8EUF - chains X and Z of the 10 polymer chains in the assembly; structure by electron microscopy, 3.41 A resolution.

[Chain X]
Molecule: RuvB-like protein 1
Source organism: Saccharomyces cerevisiae S288C
Notes: EC 3.6.4.12
UniProtKB: Q03940 (RUVB1_YEAST); numbering as in UniProt (aligned over 1-463)
Amino-acid sequence (463 residues; row label = number of the first residue in the row):
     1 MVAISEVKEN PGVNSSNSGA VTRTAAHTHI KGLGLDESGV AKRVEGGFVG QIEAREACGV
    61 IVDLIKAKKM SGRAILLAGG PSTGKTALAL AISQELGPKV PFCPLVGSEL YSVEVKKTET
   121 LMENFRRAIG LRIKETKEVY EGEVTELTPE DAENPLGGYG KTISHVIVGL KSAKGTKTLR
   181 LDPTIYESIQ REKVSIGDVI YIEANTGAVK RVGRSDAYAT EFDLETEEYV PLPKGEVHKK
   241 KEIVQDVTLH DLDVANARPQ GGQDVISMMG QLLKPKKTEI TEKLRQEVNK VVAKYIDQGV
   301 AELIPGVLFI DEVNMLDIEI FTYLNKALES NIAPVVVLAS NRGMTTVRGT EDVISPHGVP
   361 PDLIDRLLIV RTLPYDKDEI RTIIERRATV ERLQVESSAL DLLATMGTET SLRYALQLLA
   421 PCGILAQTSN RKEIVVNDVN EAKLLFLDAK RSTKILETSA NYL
Disordered / not traced: 1-21
Ligand contacts: ADP (adenosine-5'-diphosphate): Ala26, His27, His29, Ile30, Gly47, Phe48, Val49, Gln51, Gly80, Pro81, Ser82, Thr83, Gly84, Lys85, Thr86, Ala87, Tyr375, Ile383, Arg387, Leu412, Arg413

[Chain Z]
Molecule: Ino eighty subunit 2
Source organism: Saccharomyces cerevisiae S288C
UniProtKB: P40154 (IES2_YEAST); residues 1-320 here = UniProt positions 1-320
Amino-acid sequence (320 residues; row label = number of the first residue in the row):
     1 MDSEASDIEA ELSDSVSAGG EEYIDDDDYT EDIDDQIVTA KSSRRTARRS VPKGVRTSKR
    61 IRDKELSVEV DEDYDEEEDV LSPSKKRHLH TRSMDKRQVA ATASEKSDIG DSKGNDGEIE
   121 DGILEEEESL EKELNRGGGK EVEKSEESYY AQNDVGQKGE EEQDGESGGY EDNEPSISKE
   181 SDELVSVVNG NGNEEDDEVE ATKENTTDST RSTTTRSKML LDLLEDGGSK KKLTDEEIQL
   241 RRAENARKRK NLSEKRLEEE KQDTINKLLK KRAGKSRSHL PNDDEKNDGS SSFVKPRRPY
   301 NSEGMTRILR RYEEDLFCTF
Disordered / not traced: 1-292
Swiss-Prot annotation at these positions:
  - modified residue (Phosphoserine): Ser67, Ser129

[Interface between chain X and chain Z]
Pairs across the interface - 23 pairs, chain X then chain Z:
  Ala152(X) - Leu316(Z)  hydrophobic
  Leu156(X) - Leu316(Z)  hydrophobic
  Gly158(X) - Phe320(Z)
  Tyr159(X) - Met305(Z)
  Tyr159(X) - Arg307(Z)  hydrogen bond
  Tyr159(X) - Cys318(Z)  hydrophobic
  Tyr159(X) - Phe320(Z)  hydrophobic
  Gly160(X) - Thr319(Z)
  Lys161(X) - Phe317(Z)
  Lys161(X) - Thr319(Z)
  Thr162(X) - Phe317(Z)
  Thr162(X) - Cys318(Z)
  Ile163(X) - Asp315(Z)
  Ile163(X) - Leu316(Z)
  Ile163(X) - Phe317(Z)  hydrogen bond (backbone-backbone)
  Ser164(X) - Glu314(Z)  hydrogen bond
  Ser164(X) - Asp315(Z)
  Arg180(X) - Glu314(Z)  salt bridge
  Asp182(X) - Arg310(Z)  salt bridge
  Pro183(X) - Asp315(Z)
  Pro183(X) - Phe317(Z)
  Thr184(X) - Ile308(Z)
  Thr184(X) - Arg310(Z)
Other interface residues (no listed pair), chain Z (12 interface residues in all): Ser302

[Summary]
13 residues of chain X face 12 of chain Z across their interface, with 3 hydrogen bonds and 2 salt bridges.
Among the polar pairs are Arg180(X)-Glu314(Z), Asp182(X)-Arg310(Z) and Tyr159(X)-Arg307(Z). Ligands of chain
X: ADP.
Chain X is RuvB-like protein 1 and chain Z is Ino eighty subunit 2, both from Saccharomyces cerevisiae S288C;
the structure, Class2 of the INO80-Nucleosome complex, was determined by electron microscopy, deposited
together with 8ETS, 8ETT, 8ETU, 8ETV, 8ETW, 8EU9, 8EUE and 8EUJ.
